Entry 1IKF (X-ray diffraction, 2.50 A resolution); this record covers chains L and C of the 3 polymer chains in the assembly.

# Chain L
Molecule: IGG1-kappa R45-45-11 fab (light chain)
Organism: Homo sapiens
Notes: antibody fragment or engineered binder
Amino-acid sequence (214 residues; each row starts with the number of its first residue):
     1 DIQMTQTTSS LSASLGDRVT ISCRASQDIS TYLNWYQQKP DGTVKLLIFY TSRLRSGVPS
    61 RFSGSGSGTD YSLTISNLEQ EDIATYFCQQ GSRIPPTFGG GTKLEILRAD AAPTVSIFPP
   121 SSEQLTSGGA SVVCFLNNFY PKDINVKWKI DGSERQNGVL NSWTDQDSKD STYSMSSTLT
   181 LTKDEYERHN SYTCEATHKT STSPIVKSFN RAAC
Disulfides: Cys23-Cys88, Cys134-Cys194

# Chain C
Molecule: Cyclosporin A
Amino-acid sequence (11 residues; each row starts with the number of its first residue):
   501 ALLVTAGLVL A
Covalently attached groups: covalent link Ala501-Ala511
Modified / non-standard residues: Ala501 (D-alanine; DAL); Leu502, Leu503, Leu508, Leu510 (N-methylleucine; MLE); Val504 (N-methylvaline; MVA); Thr505 (4-methyl-4-[(E)-2-butenyl]-4,N-methyl-threonine; BMT); Ala506 (alpha-aminobutyric acid; ABA); Gly507 (sarcosine; SAR)

# How chain L and chain C interact
Pairs across the interface (7):
  Tyr32(L) - Gly507(C)
  Tyr32(L) - Leu508(C)
  Tyr50(L) - Leu508(C)
  Gly91(L) - Ala506(C)
  Gly91(L) - Gly507(C)
  Ser92(L) - Ala506(C)
  Ile94(L) - Ala506(C)
Interface residues without a listed pair, chain L (6 interface residues in all): Arg93
Interface residues without a listed pair, chain C (4 interface residues in all): Thr505

# Overview
6 residues of chain L and 4 residues of chain C are in contact.
Chain L is IGG1-kappa R45-45-11 fab (light chain) (Homo sapiens) and chain C is Cyclosporin A; the structure,
A conformation of cyclosporin A in aqueous environment revealed by the X-ray structure of a cyclosporin-fab
..., was determined by X-ray diffraction.
